PDB entry 6HVI | X-ray diffraction, 1.96 A resolution | chain A

Chain A:
Molecule: 6-phosphofructo-2-kinase/fructose-2,6-bisphosphatase 3
Organism: Homo sapiens
Notes: EC 2.7.1.105, 3.1.3.46
UniProt: Q16875 (F263_HUMAN); residues 0-519 here correspond to UniProt positions 1-520 (UniProt number = residue number + 1)
Sequence (520 residues; each row starts with the number of its first residue; numbering starts at 0):
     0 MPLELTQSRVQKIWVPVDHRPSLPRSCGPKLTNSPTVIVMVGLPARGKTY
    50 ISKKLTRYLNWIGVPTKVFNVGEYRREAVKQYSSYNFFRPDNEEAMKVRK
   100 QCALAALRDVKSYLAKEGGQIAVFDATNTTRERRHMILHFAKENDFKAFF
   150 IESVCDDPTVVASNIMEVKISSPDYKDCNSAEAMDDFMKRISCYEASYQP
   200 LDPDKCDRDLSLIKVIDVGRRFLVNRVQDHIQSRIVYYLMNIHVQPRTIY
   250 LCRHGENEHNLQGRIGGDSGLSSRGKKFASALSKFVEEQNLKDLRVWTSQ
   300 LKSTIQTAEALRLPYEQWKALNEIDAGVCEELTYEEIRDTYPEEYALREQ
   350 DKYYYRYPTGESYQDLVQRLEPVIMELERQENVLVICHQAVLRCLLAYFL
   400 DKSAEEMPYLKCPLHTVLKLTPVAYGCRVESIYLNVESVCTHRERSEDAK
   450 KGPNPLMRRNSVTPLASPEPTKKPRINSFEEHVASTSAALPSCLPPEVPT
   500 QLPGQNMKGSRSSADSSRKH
Not modelled in the structure: 0, 17, 20-31, 447-519
Residues lining bound ligands:
  - 6-O-phosphono-beta-D-fructofuranose (F6P): Arg252, Asn259, Ile264, Gly265, Glu322, Ile323, Tyr333, Arg347, Lys351, Tyr362, His387, Gln388, Ala389, Arg392, Thr440
  - citrate anion (FLC): Val70, Gly71, Arg74, Phe87, Arg98, Ala125, Thr126, Arg189, Tyr193
  - GV5 (8-[3-(dimethylamino)phenyl]-N-(4-methylsulfonylpyridin-3-yl)quinoxalin-6-amine): Ala44, Arg45, Gly46, Tyr49, Ile50, Ser152, Cys154, Val159, Asn163, Glu166, Val167, Val214, Val217, Gly218, Phe221, Leu238, Ile241, His242, Val243, Ala423, Tyr424
  - pyrophosphate (POP): Leu42, Pro43, Ala44, Arg45, Gly46, Lys47, Thr48, Tyr49, Asp124, Asn163, Val167, Lys168, Tyr424
UniProt features mapped onto this chain:
  - active site: Asp124, Cys154, His253 (Tele-phosphohistidine intermediate), Glu322 (Proton donor/acceptor)
  - binding site (ATP): Gly41 to Tyr49, Asn163 to Lys168, Tyr344 to Arg347, Gln388 to Arg392, Tyr424
  - binding site (beta-D-fructose 6-phosphate): Arg74, Arg98, Thr126, Arg132, Lys168, Arg189, Tyr193
  - binding site (beta-D-fructose 2,6-bisphosphate): Arg252, Asn259, Gly265, Tyr333, Arg347, Lys351, Tyr362, Gln388, Arg392
  - site (Transition state stabilizer): Arg252, Asn259, His387
  - modified residue: Ser460 (Phosphoserine), Thr462 (Phosphothreonine), Ser466 (Phosphoserine), Thr470 (Phosphothreonine)

Overview:
Ligands of chain A: compound GV5, pyrophosphate, 6-O-phosphono-beta-D-fructofuranose and citrate anion.
Curated annotation (UniProt) lists 4 active-site residues, 25 ATP-binding residues, 7 beta-D-fructose
6-phosphate-binding residues and 9 beta-D-fructose 2,6-bisphosphate-binding residues.
Chain A is 6-phosphofructo-2-kinase/fructose-2,6-bisphosphatase 3 (Homo sapiens); the structure, Human PFKFB3
in complex with a N-Aryl 6-Aminoquinoxaline inhibitor 2, was determined by X-ray diffraction.
